PDB entry 6PEQ | electron microscopy, 2.97 A resolution | chains B and F of the 8 polymer chains in the assembly

Chain B:
Protein: Glutamate receptor 2
Source organism: Rattus norvegicus
Reference sequence: P19491 (GRIA2_RAT); residues -20 to 847 here correspond to UniProt positions 1-868 (UniProt number = residue number + 21)
Sequence (889 residues; numbered -20 to 868; the number before each row is that of its first residue; numbers below 1 keep their minus sign (Met-20 is residue -20)):
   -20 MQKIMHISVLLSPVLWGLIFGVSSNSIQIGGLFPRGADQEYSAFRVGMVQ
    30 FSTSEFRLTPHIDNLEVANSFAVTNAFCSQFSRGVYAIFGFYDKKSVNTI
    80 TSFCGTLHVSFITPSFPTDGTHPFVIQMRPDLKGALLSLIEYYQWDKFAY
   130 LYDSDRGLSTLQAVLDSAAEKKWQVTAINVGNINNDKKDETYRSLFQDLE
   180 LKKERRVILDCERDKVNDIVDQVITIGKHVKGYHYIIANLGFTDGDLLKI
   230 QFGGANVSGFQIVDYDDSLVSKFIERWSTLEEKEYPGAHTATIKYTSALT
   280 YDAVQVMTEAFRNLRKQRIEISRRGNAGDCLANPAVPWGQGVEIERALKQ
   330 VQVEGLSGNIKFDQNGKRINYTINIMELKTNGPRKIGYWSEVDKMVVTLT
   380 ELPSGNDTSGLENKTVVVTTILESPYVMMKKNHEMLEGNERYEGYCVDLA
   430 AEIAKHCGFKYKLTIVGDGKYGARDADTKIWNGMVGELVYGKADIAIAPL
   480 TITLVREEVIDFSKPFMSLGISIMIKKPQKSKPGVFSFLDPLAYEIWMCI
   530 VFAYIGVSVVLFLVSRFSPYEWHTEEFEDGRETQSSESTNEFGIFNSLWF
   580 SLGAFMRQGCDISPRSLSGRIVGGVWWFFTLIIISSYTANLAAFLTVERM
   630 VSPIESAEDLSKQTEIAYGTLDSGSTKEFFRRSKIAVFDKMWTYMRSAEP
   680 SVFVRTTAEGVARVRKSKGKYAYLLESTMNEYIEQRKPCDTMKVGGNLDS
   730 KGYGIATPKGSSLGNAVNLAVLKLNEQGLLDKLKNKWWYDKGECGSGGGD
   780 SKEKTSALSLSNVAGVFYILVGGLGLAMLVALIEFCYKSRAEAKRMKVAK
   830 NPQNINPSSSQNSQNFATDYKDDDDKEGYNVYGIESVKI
Unresolved in the structure: -20 to 393, 549-594, 775-783, 825-868
Construct notes: conflict Arg586 (Gln607 in P19491); expression tag (848-868)
Cystine bridges: Cys718-Cys773
Residues lining bound ligands:
  - palmitoleic acid (PAM), molecule 1: Val514, Phe515, Gly801
  - palmitoleic acid (PAM), molecule 2: Phe515, Tyr523, Ile798, Gly801, Gly802
  - palmitoleic acid (PAM), molecule 3: Tyr523, Glu524, Trp526, Met527, Val530, Ile798
  - ZK1 ({[7-morpholin-4-yl-2,3-dioxo-6-(trifluoromethyl)-3,4-dihydroquinoxalin-1(2H)-yl]methyl}phosphonic acid): Glu402, Tyr405, Tyr450, Pro478, Leu479, Thr480, Arg485, Gly653, Ser654, Thr655, Thr686, Glu705, Thr707, Met708, Tyr732
UniProt features mapped onto this chain:
  - region: Ala846, Thr847 (Required for interaction with IQSEC1)
  - binding site (L-glutamate): Pro478, Thr480, Arg485, Ser654, Thr655, Glu705
  - site: Arg453 (Interaction with the cone snail toxin Con-ikot-ikot), Ile633 (Crucial to convey clamshell closure to channel opening), Arg660 (Interaction with the cone snail toxin Con-ikot-ikot), Lys752 (Interaction with the cone snail toxin Con-ikot-ikot)
  - modified residue (Phosphoserine): Ser662, Ser696, Ser839, Ser842
  - lipidation (S-palmitoyl cysteine): Cys589, Cys815
  - glycosylation (N-linked (GlcNAc...) asparagine): Asn235, Asn349, Asn385, Asn392
What the authors report for this chain:
  - specificity-determining residues: Glu524, Met527, Cys528, Leu789, Ala793 (by similarity / conservation)

Chain F:
Protein: Protein cornichon homolog 3
Source organism: Mus musculus
Reference sequence: Q6ZWS4 (CNIH3_MOUSE); residue numbers follow UniProt; this construct covers 1-160
Sequence (174 residues; numbered 1 to 174; the number before each row is that of its first residue):
     1 MAFTFAAFCYMLSLVLCAALIFFAIWHIIAFDELRTDFKSPIDQCNPVHA
    51 RERLRNIERICFLLRKLVLPEYSIHSLFCIMFLCAQEWLTLGLNVPLLFY
   101 HFWRYFHCPADSSELAYDPPVVMNADTLSYCQKEAWCKLAFYLLSFFYYL
   151 YCMIYTLVSSGGRGGTETSQVAPA
Unresolved in the structure: 1, 39-47, 109-123, 160-174
Construct notes: expression tag (161-174)
Residues lining bound ligands: palmitoleic acid (PAM): Ile80, Leu83, Cys84, Gln86, Trp88

Interface between chain B and chain F:
Contacting residue pairs (16; chain B residue first):
  Leu789(B) with Phe3(F), hydrophobic
  Phe796(B) with Phe8(F), hydrophobic
  Tyr797(B) with Phe3(F), hydrophobic
  Leu799(B) with Phe8(F), hydrophobic
  Val800(B) with Phe8(F), hydrophobic; Met11(F), hydrophobic
  Gly804(B) with Val15(F)
  Met807(B) with Val15(F); Ala18(F), hydrophobic; Ala19(F)
  Leu811(B) with Phe22(F), hydrophobic; Phe23(F), hydrophobic
  Phe814(B) with Phe22(F), hydrophobic; Trp26(F)
  Cys815(B) with Phe22(F), hydrophobic
  Ala822(B) with Arg59(F)
Other interface residues (no listed pair), chain B (13 interface residues in all): Ala793, Ser818
Other interface residues (no listed pair), chain F (13 interface residues in all): Leu16, Leu63, Leu157

Overview:
Chain B and chain F each contribute 13 residues to their interface. Ligands of chain B: compound ZK1 and 3
copies of palmitoleic acid. Chain F binds palmitoleic acid. UniProt lists 6 L-glutamate-binding residues on
chain B. The paper reports specificity determinants Glu524(B), Met527(B) and Cys528(B) among others.
Chain B is Glutamate receptor 2 (Rattus norvegicus) and chain F is Protein cornichon homolog 3 (Mus musculus);
the structure, GluA2 in complex with its auxiliary subunit CNIH3 - map LBD-TMD-C3 - with antagonist ZK200775
-without ..., was determined by electron microscopy, deposited together with 6U5S, 6U6I, 6UCB, 6UD4 and 6UD8.
